Entry 8HZY (X-ray diffraction, 2.04 A resolution); this record covers chain A.

[Chain A]
Molecule: DesII
From: Homo sapiens
Amino-acid sequence (510 residues; each row starts with the number of its first residue; numbers below 1 keep their minus sign (His-24 is residue -24)):
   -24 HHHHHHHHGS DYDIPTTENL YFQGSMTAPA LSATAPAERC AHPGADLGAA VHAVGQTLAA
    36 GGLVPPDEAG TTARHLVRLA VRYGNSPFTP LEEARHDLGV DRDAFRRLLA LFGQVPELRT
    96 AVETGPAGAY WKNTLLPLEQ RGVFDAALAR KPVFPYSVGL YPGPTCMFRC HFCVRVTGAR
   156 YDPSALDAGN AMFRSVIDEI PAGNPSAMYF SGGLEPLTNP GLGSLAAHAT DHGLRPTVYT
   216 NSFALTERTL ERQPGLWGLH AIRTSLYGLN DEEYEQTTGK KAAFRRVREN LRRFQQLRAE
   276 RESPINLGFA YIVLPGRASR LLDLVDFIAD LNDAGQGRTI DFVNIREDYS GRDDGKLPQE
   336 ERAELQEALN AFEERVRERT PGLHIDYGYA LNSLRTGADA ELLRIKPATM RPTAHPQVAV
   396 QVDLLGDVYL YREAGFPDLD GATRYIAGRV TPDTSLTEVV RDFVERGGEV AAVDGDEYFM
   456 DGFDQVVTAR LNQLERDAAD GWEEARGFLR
Not modelled in the structure: -24 to 9, 324-337
Metal / ion sites: 4Fe-4S cluster Fe: Cys141, Cys145
Residues lining bound ligands: 4Fe-4S cluster (SF4): Cys141, Phe143, Arg144, Cys145, Cys148, Arg150, Gly188, Leu189, Glu190, Asn216, Tyr242

[Overview]
Bound to chain A: 4Fe-4S cluster. Cys141 and Cys145 coordinate a 4Fe-4S cluster Fe ion.
Chain A is DesII (Homo sapiens); the structure, The crystal structure of a Radical SAM Enzyme DesII, was
determined by X-ray diffraction, deposited together with 8HZV.
